3NVW - chains B and C of the 6 polymer chains in the assembly; structure by X-ray diffraction, 1.60 A resolution.

== Chain B ==
Name: Xanthine dehydrogenase/oxidase
From: Bos taurus
Notes: EC 1.17.1.4, 1.17.3.2; fragment: Flavin Binding Domain
Reference sequence: P80457 (XDH_BOVIN); residue numbers follow UniProt; this construct covers 195-528
Amino-acid sequence (334 residues; each row starts with the number of its first residue):
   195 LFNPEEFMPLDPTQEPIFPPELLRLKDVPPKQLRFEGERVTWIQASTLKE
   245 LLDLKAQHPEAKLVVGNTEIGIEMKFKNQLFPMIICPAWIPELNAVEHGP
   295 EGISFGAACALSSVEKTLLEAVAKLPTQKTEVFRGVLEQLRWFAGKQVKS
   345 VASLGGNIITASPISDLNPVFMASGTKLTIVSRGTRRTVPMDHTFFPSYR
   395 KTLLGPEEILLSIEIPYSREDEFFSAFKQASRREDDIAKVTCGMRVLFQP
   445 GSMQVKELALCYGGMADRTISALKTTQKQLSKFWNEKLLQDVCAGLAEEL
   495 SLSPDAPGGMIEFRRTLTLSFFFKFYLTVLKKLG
UniProt features mapped onto this chain:
  - binding site (FAD): L257 to I264, F337, S347 to N351, D360, L404, K422
  - mutagenesis: R335 (R335A: Promotes conversion to the oxidase form that utilizes molecular oxygen as electron acceptor. Interferes with normal conversion to the dehydrogenase form by reducing agents), W336 (W336A: Promotes conversion to the oxidase form that utilizes molecular oxygen as electron acceptor. Interferes with normal conversion to the dehydrogenase form by reducing agents), R427 (R427Q: Promotes conversion to the oxidase form that utilizes molecular oxygen as electron acceptor. Interferes with normal conversion to the dehydrogenase form by reducing agents)
Residues lining bound ligands: FAD (flavin-adenine dinucleotide): K256, L257, V258, V259, G260, N261, T262, E263, I264, L287, A301, L305, F337, A338, V342, V345, A346, S347, G349, G350, N351, I353, T354, I358, S359, D360, L361, L398, E402, I403, L404, R426

== Chain C ==
Name: Xanthine dehydrogenase/oxidase
From: Bos taurus
Notes: EC 1.17.1.4, 1.17.3.2; fragment: Molybdenum Binding Domain
Reference sequence: P80457 (XDH_BOVIN); residues 571-1326 here = UniProt positions 571-1326
Amino-acid sequence (756 residues; row label = number of the first residue in the row):
   571 DTVGRPLPHLAAAMQASGEAVYCDDIPRYENELFLRLVTSTRAHAKIKSI
   621 DVSEAQKVPGFVCFLSADDIPGSNETGLFNDETVFAKDTVTCVGHIIGAV
   671 VADTPEHAERAAHVVKVTYEDLPAIITIEDAIKNNSFYGSELKIEKGDLK
   721 KGFSEADNVVSGELYIGGQDHFYLETHCTIAIPKGEEGEMELFVSTQNAM
   771 KTQSFVAKMLGVPVNRILVRVKRMGGGFGGKETRSTLVSVAVALAAYKTG
   821 HPVRCMLDRNEDMLITGGRHPFLARYKVGFMKTGTIVALEVDHYSNAGNS
   871 RDLSHSIMERALFHMDNCYKIPNIRGTGRLCKTNLSSNTAFRGFGGPQAL
   921 FIAENWMSEVAVTCGLPAEEVRWKNMYKEGDLTHFNQRLEGFSVPRCWDE
   971 CLKSSQYYARKSEVDKFNKENCWKKRGLCIIPTKFGISFTVPFLNQAGAL
  1021 IHVYTDGSVLVSHGGTEMGQGLHTKMVQVASKALKIPISKIYISETSTNT
  1071 VPNSSPTAASVSTDIYGQAVYEACQTILKRLEPFKKKNPDGSWEDWVMAA
  1121 YQDRVSLSTTGFYRTPNLGYSFETNSGNAFHYFTYGVACSEVEIDCLTGD
  1171 HKNLRTDIVMDVGSSLNPAIDIGQVEGAFVQGLGLFTLEELHYSPEGSLH
  1221 TRGPSTYKIPAFGSIPTEFRVSLLRDCPNKKAIYASKAVGEPPLFLGASV
  1271 FFAIKDAIRAARAQHTNNNTKELFRLDSPATPEKIRNACVDKFTTLCVTG
  1321 APGNCK
UniProt features mapped onto this chain:
  - active site: E1261 (Proton acceptor)
  - binding site (Mo-molybdopterin): Q767, F798, R912, A1079
  - binding site (substrate): E802, R880, F914, T1010
Residues lining bound ligands:
  - guanine (GUN): E802, L873, S876, R880, A910, F914, S1008, F1009, T1010, V1011, L1014, A1078, A1079
  - MTE (phosphonic acidmono-(2-amino-5,6-dimercapto-4-oxo-3,7,8a,9,10,10a-hexahydro-4H-8-oxa-1,3,9,10-tetraaza-anthracen-7-ylmethyl)ester): G796, G797, F798, G799, R912, M1038, G1039, Q1040, L1042, T1077, A1078, A1079, S1080, V1081, S1082, T1083, Q1194, G1260, E1261

== Chain B / chain C interface ==
Pairs across the interface - 54 pairs, chain B then chain C:
  L195(B) - P576(C)
  L195(B) - A1189(C)  hydrophobic
  L195(B) - I1192(C)  hydrophobic
  E232(B) - P629(C)
  E232(B) - H677(C)  salt bridge
  E232(B) - R680(C)  salt bridge
  R233(B) - R680(C)
  K269(B) - E679(C)  salt bridge
  K269(B) - D828(C)  salt bridge
  F270(B) - N830(C)
  N272(B) - H683(C)
  A424(B) - D1170(C)
  R426(B) - S1225(C)
  R426(B) - T1226(C)
  R427(B) - E1210(C)  salt bridge
  R427(B) - H1212(C)
  R427(B) - T1221(C)
  R427(B) - T1226(C)
  R427(B) - E1303(C)  salt bridge
  E428(B) - H1212(C)  salt bridge
  E428(B) - H1220(C)  salt bridge
  E428(B) - T1226(C)
  D429(B) - H1220(C)
  D429(B) - T1226(C)
  Q484(B) - V1318(C)
  Q484(B) - T1319(C)
  Q484(B) - G1320(C)
  C487(B) - V1318(C)  hydrophobic
  C487(B) - T1319(C)
  A488(B) - T1319(C)
  M504(B) - E1303(C)
  F507(B) - T1168(C)
  F507(B) - P1302(C)
  F507(B) - E1303(C)
  F507(B) - R1306(C)
  F507(B) - N1307(C)
  R509(B) - T1314(C)  hydrogen bond (side chain-backbone)
  R509(B) - L1316(C)
  T510(B) - R1306(C)
  T510(B) - T1314(C)
  L511(B) - L1167(C)
  L511(B) - T1168(C)
  L513(B) - F1313(C)  hydrophobic
  L513(B) - L1316(C)  hydrophobic
  S514(B) - L1167(C)  hydrogen bond (side chain-backbone)
  S514(B) - R1306(C)  hydrogen bond
  S514(B) - F1313(C)
  F515(B) - T1168(C)
  F517(B) - W993(C)
  F517(B) - L1167(C)  hydrophobic
  F517(B) - F1313(C)  hydrophobic
  K518(B) - D1165(C)  salt bridge
  K518(B) - L1167(C)
  K518(B) - T1168(C)
Other interface residues (no listed pair), chain B (29 interface residues in all): W336, S425, L483, A491, E506
Other interface residues (no listed pair), chain C (36 interface residues in all): V684, P1188, K1228, G1233, K1312

== Summary ==
29 residues of chain B and 36 residues of chain C are in contact, with 3 hydrogen bonds and 9 salt bridges.
Polar pairs include E232(B)-H677(C), E232(B)-R680(C) and K269(B)-E679(C). Bound to chain B: flavin-adenine
dinucleotide. Ligands of chain C: compound MTE and guanine.
Chain B is Xanthine dehydrogenase/oxidase and chain C is Xanthine dehydrogenase/oxidase, both from Bos taurus;
the structure, Crystal Structure of Bovine Xanthine Oxidase in Complex with Guanine, was determined by X-ray
diffraction, deposited together with 3NVZ.
